PDB entry 9BIY | X-ray diffraction, 1.80 A resolution | chains A and B

Chain A:
Protein: Intracellular growth attenuator protein igaA
Source organism: Escherichia coli
Notes: fragment: periplasmic domain
UniProt: A0A8T5ZEU4 (A0A8T5ZEU4_ECOLX); residues 374-647 here correspond to UniProt positions 203-476 (UniProt number = residue number - 171)
Amino-acid sequence (275 residues; each row starts with the number of its first residue):
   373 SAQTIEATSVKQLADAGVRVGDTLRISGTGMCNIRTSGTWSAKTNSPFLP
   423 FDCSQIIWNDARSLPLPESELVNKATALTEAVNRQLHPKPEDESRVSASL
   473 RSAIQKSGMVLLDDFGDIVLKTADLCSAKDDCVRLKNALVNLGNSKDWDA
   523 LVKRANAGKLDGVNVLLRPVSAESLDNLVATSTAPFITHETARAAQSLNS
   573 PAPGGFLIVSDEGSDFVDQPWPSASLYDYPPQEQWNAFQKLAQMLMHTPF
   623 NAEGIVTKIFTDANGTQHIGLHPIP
Not modelled in the structure: 373, 407-417
Sequence notes: expression tag (373)
Modified positions: Mse403, Mse481, Mse616, Mse618 (selenomethionine; parent Met)
Disulfides: Cys404-Cys425, Cys498-Cys504

Chain B:
Protein: Outer membrane lipoprotein RcsF
Source organism: Escherichia coli
UniProt: A0A376RNX1 (A0A376RNX1_ECOLX); residues 45-132 here correspond to UniProt positions 49-136 (UniProt number = residue number + 4)
Amino-acid sequence (88 residues; row label = number of the first residue in the row):
    45 RATPVRIYTNAEELVGKPFRDLGEVSGDSCQASNQDSPPSIPTARKRMQI
    95 NASKMKANAVLLHSCEVTSGTPGCYRQAVCIGSALNIT
Not modelled in the structure: 45-48
Disulfides: Cys74-Cys118, Cys109-Cys124

Interface between chain A and chain B:
Residue-residue contacts (28):
  Val468(A) - Asp65(B)
  Ser469(A) - Asp65(B)  hydrogen bond (backbone-side chain)
  Ser471(A) - Glu68(B)
  Ser471(A) - His107(B)
  Leu472(A) - Asp65(B)
  Leu472(A) - Leu105(B)  hydrophobic
  Leu472(A) - Ser127(B)
  Ala475(A) - His107(B)
  Mse481(A) - Glu56(B)
  Mse481(A) - Val59(B)  hydrophobic
  Leu483(A) - Phe63(B)  hydrophobic
  Leu514(A) - Pro62(B)
  Asn516(A) - Pro62(B)
  Asn516(A) - Thr132(B)  hydrogen bond
  Lys531(A) - Arg64(B)  hydrogen bond (backbone-side chain)
  Asp533(A) - Arg64(B)  hydrogen bond (backbone-side chain)
  Val535(A) - Pro62(B)  hydrophobic
  Val535(A) - Phe63(B)
  Val535(A) - Arg64(B)
  Asn536(A) - Pro62(B)
  Asn536(A) - Phe63(B)  hydrogen bond (backbone-backbone)
  Asn536(A) - Arg64(B)
  Asn536(A) - Asp65(B)
  Leu538(A) - Ala55(B)
  Leu538(A) - Val59(B)
  Leu538(A) - Gly60(B)  hydrogen bond (backbone-backbone)
  Leu539(A) - Val59(B)  hydrophobic
  Arg540(A) - Glu56(B)  salt bridge
Interface residues without a listed pair, chain A (19 interface residues in all): Gly515, Leu532, Val537
Interface residues without a listed pair, chain B (16 interface residues in all): Leu58, Lys61, Gly67

Overview:
Chain A and chain B form an interface of 19 and 16 residues respectively; the contacts include 6 hydrogen
bonds and 1 salt bridge. Among the polar pairs are Arg540(A)-Glu56(B), Ser469(A)-Asp65(B) and
Asn516(A)-Thr132(B).
Chain A is Intracellular growth attenuator protein igaA and chain B is Outer membrane lipoprotein RcsF, both
from Escherichia coli; the structure, Crystal structure of the periplasmic domain of IgaA from Escherichia
coli, was determined by X-ray diffraction (same publication as 9BIZ and 9BJ0).
